PDB entry 8HDH | electron microscopy, 3.10 A resolution | chains A and B

[Chain A]
Molecule: Sodium/glucose cotransporter 2
Organism: Homo sapiens
UniProt: P31639 (SC5A2_HUMAN); residues 1-672 here = UniProt positions 1-672
Amino-acid sequence (676 residues; row label = number of the first residue in the row; numbers below 1 keep their minus sign (Gly-3 is residue -3)):
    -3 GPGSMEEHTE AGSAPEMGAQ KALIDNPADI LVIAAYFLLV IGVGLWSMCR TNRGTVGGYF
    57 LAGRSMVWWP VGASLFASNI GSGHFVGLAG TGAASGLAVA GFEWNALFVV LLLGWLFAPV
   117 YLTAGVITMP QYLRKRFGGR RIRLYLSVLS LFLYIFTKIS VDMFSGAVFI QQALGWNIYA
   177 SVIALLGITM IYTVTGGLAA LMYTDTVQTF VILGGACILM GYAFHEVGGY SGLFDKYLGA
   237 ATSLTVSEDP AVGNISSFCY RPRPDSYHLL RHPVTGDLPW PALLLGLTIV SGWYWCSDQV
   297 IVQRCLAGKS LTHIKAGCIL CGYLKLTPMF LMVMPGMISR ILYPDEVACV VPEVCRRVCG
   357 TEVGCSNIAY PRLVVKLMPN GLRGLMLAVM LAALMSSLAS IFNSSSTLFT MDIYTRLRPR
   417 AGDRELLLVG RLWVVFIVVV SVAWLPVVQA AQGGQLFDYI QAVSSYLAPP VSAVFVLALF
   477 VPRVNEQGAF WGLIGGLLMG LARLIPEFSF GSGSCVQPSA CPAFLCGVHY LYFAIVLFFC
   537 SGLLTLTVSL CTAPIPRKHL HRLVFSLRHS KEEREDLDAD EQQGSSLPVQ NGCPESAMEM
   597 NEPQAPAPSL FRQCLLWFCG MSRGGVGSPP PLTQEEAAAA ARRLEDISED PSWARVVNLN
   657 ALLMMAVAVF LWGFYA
Unresolved in the structure: -3 to 20, 574-639
Construct notes: expression tag (-3 to 0)
Cystine bridges: Cys255-Cys511, Cys345-Cys351, Cys355-Cys361, Cys517-Cys522
Metal / ion sites: Na+: Ala73, Ile76, Ala389, Ser392, Ser393
Ligand contacts: Canagliflozin (L3R; (2S,3R,4R,5S,6R)-2-[3-[[5-(4-fluorophenyl)thiophen-2-yl]methyl]-4-methyl-phenyl]-6-(hydroxymethyl)oxane-3,4,5-triol): Asn75, Gly79, His80, Gly83, Leu84, Thr87, Val95, Phe98, Glu99, Ala102, Val157, Leu274, Leu283, Val286, Ser287, Tyr290, Trp291, Lys321, Phe453, Asp454, Gln457, Ser460, Tyr526
Reported in the primary citation:
  - post-translational modification sites: Asn250
  - binding site for Canagliflozin: Asn75, His80, Leu84, Val95, Phe98, Glu99, Ser287, Tyr290, Trp291, Lys321, Phe453, Gln457, Ser460
  - mutagenesis - F98A, F453A: decreased binding to SGLT2 inhibitors
  - Na+ coordination: Ala73, Ile76, Ala389, Ser392, Ser393
  - contacts within the chain: Tyr55-Arg427 (cation-pi contact), Lys154-Tyr290 (cation-pi contact)
  - conformationally variable residues (order/disorder transition, side-chain flip): Tyr55, Phe453
  - mutagenesis - S74A, D201A: abolished binding to Phloretin

[Chain B]
Molecule: PDZK1-interacting protein 1
Organism: Homo sapiens
UniProt: Q13113 (PDZ1I_HUMAN); numbering as in UniProt (aligned over 1-114)
Amino-acid sequence (114 residues; each row starts with the number of its first residue):
     1 MSALSLLILG LLTAVPPASC QQGLGNLQPW MQGLIAVAVF LVLVAIAFAV NHFWCQEEPE
    61 PAHMILTVGN KADGVLVGTD GRYSSMAASF RSSEHENAYE NVPEEEGKVR STPM
Unresolved in the structure: 1-27, 57-114

[How chain A and chain B interact]
Contacting residue pairs - 19 pairs, chain A then chain B:
  Leu658(A) - Phe40(B)
  Leu658(A) - Val44(B)  hydrophobic
  Met661(A) - Phe40(B)  hydrophobic
  Ala662(A) - Val37(B)
  Ala662(A) - Phe40(B)
  Val665(A) - Ala36(B)
  Val665(A) - Val37(B)
  Val665(A) - Phe40(B)  hydrophobic
  Phe666(A) - Gly33(B)
  Phe666(A) - Leu34(B)
  Phe666(A) - Val37(B)  hydrophobic
  Gly669(A) - Gln32(B)
  Gly669(A) - Gly33(B)
  Gly669(A) - Ala36(B)
  Phe670(A) - Pro29(B)  hydrophobic
  Phe670(A) - Trp30(B)  hydrophobic
  Phe670(A) - Gln32(B)
  Phe670(A) - Gly33(B)
  Ala672(A) - Gln32(B)
Interface residues without a listed pair, chain B (10 interface residues in all): Phe48

[Overview]
The interface between chain A and chain B involves 8 residues on one side and 10 on the other. Bound to chain
A: Canagliflozin. The paper reports a binding site for Canagliflozin at Asn75(A), His80(A) and Leu84(A) among
others; F98A and F453A of chain A reduce binding to SGLT2 inhibitors; 4 substitutions were tested in all.
Chain A is Sodium/glucose cotransporter 2 and chain B is PDZK1-interacting protein 1, both from Homo sapiens;
the structure, Structure of human SGLT2-MAP17 complex with Canagliflozin, was determined by electron
microscopy (same publication as 8HIN, 8HEZ, 8HG7 and 8HB0).
